9GE5 - chains K and R of the 18 polymer chains in the assembly; structure by electron microscopy, 3.35 A resolution.

== Chain K ==
Molecule: Hexasomal DNA Strand 1
Sequence (113 nucleotides; row label = number of the first residue in the row; numbers below 1 keep their minus sign (DA-40 is residue -40)):
   -40 ATATCTGACACGTGCCTGGAGACTAGGGAGTAATCCCCTTGGCGGTTAAA
    10 ACGCGGGGGACAGCGCGTACGTGCGTTTAAGCGGTGCTAGAGCTGTCTAC
    60 GACCAATTGAGCG

== Chain R ==
Protein: Histone H4
From: Homo sapiens
UniProt: P62805 (H4_HUMAN); residues 22-102 here correspond to UniProt positions 23-103 (UniProt number = residue number + 1)
Sequence (81 residues; row label = number of the first residue in the row):
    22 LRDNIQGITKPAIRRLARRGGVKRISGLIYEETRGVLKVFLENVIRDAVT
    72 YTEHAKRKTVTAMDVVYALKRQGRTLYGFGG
Disordered / not traced: 22-24
Swiss-Prot annotation at these positions:
  - modified residue: Lys31 (N6-(2-hydroxyisobutyryl)lysine), Lys44 (N6-(2-hydroxyisobutyryl)lysine), Ser47 (Phosphoserine), Tyr51 (Phosphotyrosine), Lys59 (N6-(2-hydroxyisobutyryl)lysine), Lys77 (N6-(2-hydroxyisobutyryl)lysine), Lys79 (N6-(2-hydroxyisobutyryl)lysine), Thr80 (Phosphothreonine), Tyr88 (Phosphotyrosine), Lys91 (N6-(2-hydroxyisobutyryl)lysine)
  - cross-link (Glycyl lysine isopeptide (Lys-Gly)): Lys31 (interchain with G-Cter in SUMO2), Lys59 (interchain with G-Cter in SUMO2), Lys79 (interchain with G-Cter in SUMO2), Lys91 (interchain with G-Cter in SUMO2)

== How chain K and chain R interact ==
Residue-residue contacts (15; chain K residue first):
  DA7(K) - Arg45(R)  phosphate contact
  DA7(K) - Ile46(R)  phosphate contact
  DA7(K) - Ser47(R)  hydrogen bond to the phosphate
  DA7(K) - Gly48(R)  hydrogen bond to the phosphate
  DA8(K) - Arg39(R)  salt bridge to the phosphate
  DA8(K) - Lys44(R)  phosphate contact
  DA8(K) - Arg45(R)  phosphate contact
  DA8(K) - Ile46(R)  phosphate contact
  DA9(K) - Arg35(R)  salt bridge to the phosphate
  DG26(K) - Lys79(R)  salt bridge to the phosphate
  DG26(K) - Thr80(R)  phosphate contact
  DT27(K) - Arg78(R)  phosphate contact
  DT27(K) - Lys79(R)  hydrogen bond to the phosphate
  DT27(K) - Thr80(R)  hydrogen bond to the phosphate
  DA28(K) - Arg78(R)  salt bridge to the phosphate
Interface residues without a listed pair, chain R (11 interface residues in all): Thr82

== In short ==
Chain K and chain R form an interface of 6 and 11 residues respectively; the contacts include 4 hydrogen bonds
and 4 salt bridges. Polar pairs include DA7(K)-Ser47(R), DA7(K)-Gly48(R) and DT27(K)-Lys79(R).
Chain K is Hexasomal DNA Strand 1 and chain R is Histone H4 (Homo sapiens); the structure, CryoEM structure of
the human INO80-Hexasome complex, was determined by electron microscopy.
